PDB entry 7ZIE | X-ray diffraction, 2.90 A resolution | chains A and B of the 6 polymer chains in the assembly

# Chain A (and B)
Name: Gcf1p
Organism: Candida albicans
Notes: chain B of this document is another copy of the same molecule, construct and numbering; everything in this record applies to it too
Reference sequence: Q59QB8 (Q59QB8_CANAL); residue numbers follow UniProt; this construct covers 1-245
Sequence (245 residues; row label = number of the first residue in the row):
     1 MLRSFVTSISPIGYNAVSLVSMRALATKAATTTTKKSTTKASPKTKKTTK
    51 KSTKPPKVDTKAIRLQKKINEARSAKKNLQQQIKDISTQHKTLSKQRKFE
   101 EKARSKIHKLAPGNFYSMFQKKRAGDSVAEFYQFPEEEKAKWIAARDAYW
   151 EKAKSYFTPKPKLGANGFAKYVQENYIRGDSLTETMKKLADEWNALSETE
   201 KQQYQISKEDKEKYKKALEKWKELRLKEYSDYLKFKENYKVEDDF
Not modelled in the structure: 1-59, 243-245 (chain B: 1-58, 244-245)

# Interface between chain A and chain B
Residue-residue contacts (5):
  Glu136(A) - Glu198(B)
  Leu196(A) - Glu136(B)
  Ser197(A) - Glu136(B)
  Glu198(A) - Glu136(B)  hydrogen bond (backbone-side chain)
  Glu198(A) - Lys139(B)  salt bridge
Other interface residues (no listed pair), chain A (6 interface residues in all): Gly179, Gln202
Other interface residues (no listed pair), chain B (5 interface residues in all): Tyr132, Asp180

# In short
Chain A and chain B form an interface of 6 and 5 residues respectively, with 1 hydrogen bond and 1 salt
bridge. Among the polar pairs are Glu198(A)-Lys139(B) and Glu198(A)-Glu136(B).
Chain A and chain B are both Gcf1p (Candida albicans); the structure, Gcf1p, multimerizes and bridges the
mitochondrial DNA from Candida albicans by a specific mechanism, was determined by X-ray diffraction.
